6XNM - chains A and B of the 3 polymer chains in the assembly; structure by X-ray diffraction, 2.25 A resolution.

[Chain A]
Protein: GCN4-p1 peptide with A16
UniProtKB: P03069 (GCN4_YEAST); residues 1-30 here correspond to UniProt positions 249-278 (UniProt number = residue number + 248)
Amino-acid sequence (30 residues; row label = number of the first residue in the row):
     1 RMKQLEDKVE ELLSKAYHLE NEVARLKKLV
Construct notes: engineered mutation Ala-16 (Asn264 in P03069)
UniProt features mapped onto this chain:
  - region: Leu-5 to Leu-26 (Leucine-zipper)

[Chain B]
Protein: GCN4-p1 peptide with Y16
UniProtKB: P03069 (GCN4_YEAST); residues 1-30 here correspond to UniProt positions 249-278 (UniProt number = residue number + 248)
Amino-acid sequence (30 residues; each row starts with the number of its first residue):
     1 RMKQLEDKVE ELLSKYYHLE NEVARLKKLV
Construct notes: engineered mutation Tyr-16 (Asn264 in P03069)
UniProt features mapped onto this chain:
  - region: Leu-5 to Leu-26 (Leucine-zipper)
Bound ions: Na+ near Glu-11 (its only coordinating residue here)

[Chain A / chain B interface]
Residue-residue contacts - 24 pairs, chain A then chain B:
  Met-2(A) / Arg-1(B)
  Met-2(A) / Met-2(B)
  Met-2(A) / Leu-5(B)  hydrophobic
  Leu-5(A) / Leu-5(B)  hydrophobic
  Glu-6(A) / Leu-5(B)
  Val-9(A) / Leu-5(B)  hydrophobic
  Val-9(A) / Lys-8(B)
  Val-9(A) / Leu-12(B)  hydrophobic
  Leu-12(A) / Leu-12(B)  hydrophobic
  Leu-12(A) / Tyr-16(B)  hydrogen bond (backbone-side chain)
  Leu-13(A) / Leu-12(B)  hydrophobic
  Lys-15(A) / Tyr-16(B)
  Ala-16(A) / Leu-12(B)  hydrophobic
  Ala-16(A) / Tyr-16(B)  hydrogen bond (backbone-side chain)
  Glu-20(A) / Lys-15(B)
  Glu-20(A) / Leu-19(B)
  Val-23(A) / Leu-19(B)  hydrophobic
  Val-23(A) / Glu-22(B)
  Val-23(A) / Leu-26(B)  hydrophobic
  Leu-26(A) / Leu-26(B)  hydrophobic
  Lys-27(A) / Glu-22(B)  salt bridge
  Lys-27(A) / Leu-26(B)
  Val-30(A) / Leu-26(B)  hydrophobic
  Val-30(A) / Leu-29(B)
Also at the interface, not in a pair above, chain A (14 interface residues in all): Leu-19
Also at the interface, not in a pair above, chain B (14 interface residues in all): Val-9, Val-23, Val-30

[In short]
The chain A/chain B interface involves 14 residues from each chain; the contacts include 2 hydrogen bonds and
1 salt bridge. Polar pairs include Lys-27(A)/Glu-22(B), Leu-12(A)/Tyr-16(B) and Ala-16(A)/Tyr-16(B).
Here chain A is GCN4-p1 peptide with A16 and chain B is GCN4-p1 peptide with Y16. Entry 6XNM (GCN4-p1 Peptide
Trimer with tyrosine residue at position 16) was determined by X-ray diffraction.
